PDB entry 8A1U | electron microscopy, 2.86 A resolution | chains C and D of the 6 polymer chains in the assembly

== Chain C ==
Molecule: Na(+)-translocating NADH-quinone reductase subunit C
From: Vibrio cholerae
Notes: EC 7.2.1.1
UniProtKB: P0C6E0 (NQRC_VIBCH); residue numbers follow UniProt; this construct covers 1-257
Chain sequence (257 residues; numbered 1 to 257; the number before each row is that of its first residue):
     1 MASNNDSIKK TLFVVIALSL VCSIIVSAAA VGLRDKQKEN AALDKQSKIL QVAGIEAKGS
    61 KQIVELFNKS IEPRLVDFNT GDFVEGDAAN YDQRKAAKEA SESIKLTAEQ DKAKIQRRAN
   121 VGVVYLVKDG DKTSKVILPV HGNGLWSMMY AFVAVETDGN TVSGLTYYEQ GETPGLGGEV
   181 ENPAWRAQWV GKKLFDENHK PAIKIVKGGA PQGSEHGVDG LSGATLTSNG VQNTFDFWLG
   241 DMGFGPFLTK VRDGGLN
Not modelled in the structure: 1-6
Covalently attached groups: flavin mononucleotide (FMN) linked to Thr225
Residues lining bound ligands: FMN (flavin mononucleotide): Leu145, Trp146, Glu172, Thr173, Leu176, Gly177, Lys207, Gly223, Ala224, Leu226, Thr227
Curated features (UniProtKB/Swiss-Prot):
  - modified residue: Thr225 (FMN phosphoryl threonine)

== Chain D ==
Molecule: Na(+)-translocating NADH-quinone reductase subunit D
From: Vibrio cholerae
Notes: EC 7.2.1.1
UniProtKB: Q9X4Q6 (NQRD_VIBCH); residues 1-210 here = UniProt positions 1-210
Chain sequence (210 residues; each row starts with the number of its first residue):
     1 MSSAKELKKS VLAPVLDNNP IALQVLGVCS ALAVTTKLET AFVMTLAVMF VTALSNFFVS
    61 LIRNHIPNSV RIIVQMAIIA SLVIVVDQIL KAYLYDISKQ LSVFVGLIIT NCIVMGRAEA
   121 FAMKSEPIPS FIDGIGNGLG YGFVLMTVGF FRELLGSGKL FGLEVLPLIS NGGWYQPNGL
   181 MLLAPSAFFL IGFMIWAIRT FKPEQVEAKE
Not modelled in the structure: 1-6, 209-210
Metal / ion sites: 2Fe-2S cluster Fe: Cys29, Cys112 (shared with 2 residues of chain E)
Residues lining bound ligands:
  - 1,2-Distearoyl-sn-glycerophosphoethanolamine (3PE): Leu190, Phe193, Trp196, Ala197, Thr200
  - 2Fe-2S cluster (FES): Gly27, Val28, Cys29, Thr110, Asn111, Cys112

== How chain C and chain D interact ==
Pairs across the interface - 23 pairs, chain C then chain D:
  Lys10(C) - His65(D)
  Thr11(C) - Pro67(D)
  Val14(C) - Pro67(D)
  Leu18(C) - Val74(D)  hydrophobic
  Leu18(C) - Ile78(D)  hydrophobic
  Cys22(C) - Ser81(D)
  Ile25(C) - Ser81(D)
  Ile25(C) - Val85(D)  hydrophobic
  Val26(C) - Ser81(D)
  Val26(C) - Ile84(D)  hydrophobic
  Ala30(C) - Gln88(D)
  Leu33(C) - Gln88(D)
  Leu33(C) - Ile89(D)
  Leu33(C) - Ala92(D)  hydrophobic
  Lys36(C) - Ala92(D)
  Lys36(C) - Tyr93(D)
  Gln37(C) - Gln88(D)  hydrogen bond
  Gln37(C) - Lys91(D)
  Gln37(C) - Ala92(D)
  Asn40(C) - Ala92(D)  hydrogen bond (side chain-backbone)
  Asn40(C) - Tyr95(D)
  Ala41(C) - Tyr95(D)
  Pro174(C) - Leu182(D)  hydrophobic
Also at the interface, not in a pair above, chain C (19 interface residues in all): Val15, Ala29, Asp44, Glu179, Asn182
Also at the interface, not in a pair above, chain D (17 interface residues in all): Ile62, Val70, Ser170

== Summary ==
The interface between chain C and chain D involves 19 residues on one side and 17 on the other, with 2
hydrogen bonds. Among the polar pairs are Gln37(C)-Gln88(D) and Asn40(C)-Ala92(D). Chain D binds
1,2-Distearoyl-sn-glycerophosphoethanolamine and 2Fe-2S cluster. Flavin mononucleotide is covalently linked to
Thr225(C).
Chain C is Na(+)-translocating NADH-quinone reductase subunit C and chain D is Na(+)-translocating
NADH-quinone reductase subunit D, both from Vibrio cholerae; the structure, Sodium pumping NADH-quinone
oxidoreductase with substrates NADH and Q2, was determined by electron microscopy, deposited together with
8A1T, 8A1V, 8A1W, 8A1X, 8A1Y, 8ACW and 8ACY.
